Entry 1FUB (powder diffraction); this record covers chains C and D of the 4 polymer chains in the assembly.

# Chain C
Molecule: Insulin, a chain
Notes: fragment: a chain of t3r3 variant
Reference sequence: P01308 (INS_HUMAN); residues 1-21 here correspond to UniProt positions 90-110 (UniProt number = residue number + 89)
Sequence (21 residues; row label = number of the first residue in the row):
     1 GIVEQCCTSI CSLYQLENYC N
Disulfides: Cys-6/Cys-11

# Chain D
Molecule: Insulin, B chain
Notes: fragment: b chain of t3r3 variant
Reference sequence: P01308 (INS_HUMAN); residues 1-30 here correspond to UniProt positions 25-54 (UniProt number = residue number + 24)
Sequence (30 residues; each row starts with the number of its first residue):
     1 FVNQHLCGSH LVEALYLVCG ERGFFYTPKT
Ion coordination: Zn2+: His-10 (together with chloride ion)

# How chain C and chain D interact
Cross-chain cystine bridges: Cys-7(C)/Cys-7(D), Cys-20(C)/Cys-19(D)
Contacting residue pairs (16; chain C residue first):
  Gly-1(C) with Thr-30(D)
  Ile-2(C) with Thr-30(D)
  Val-3(C) with Tyr-26(D)
  Cys-6(C) with Leu-11(D)
  Cys-7(C) with Cys-7(D), disulfide
  Thr-8(C) with Val-2(D)
  Leu-13(C) with Val-18(D)
  Leu-16(C) with Leu-15(D); Val-18(D)
  Glu-17(C) with Arg-22(D)
  Cys-20(C) with Cys-19(D), disulfide; Arg-22(D)
  Asn-21(C) with Arg-22(D); Gly-23(D); Phe-24(D); Phe-25(D)
Also at the interface, not in a pair above, chain C (12 interface residues in all): Tyr-19
Also at the interface, not in a pair above, chain D (15 interface residues in all): Asn-3, Gln-4, Thr-27

# Overview
12 residues of chain C and 15 residues of chain D are in contact; the contacts include 2 disulfide bonds.
Chain C is Insulin, a chain and chain D is Insulin, B chain; the structure, First protein structure, was
determined by powder diffraction (same publication as 1FU2).
